PDB entry 7UPQ | X-ray diffraction, 3.35 A resolution | chains A and C of the 3 polymer chains in the assembly

Chain A:
Protein: DHT03 protein A
Source organism: synthetic construct
Amino-acid sequence (202 residues; row label = number of the first residue in the row):
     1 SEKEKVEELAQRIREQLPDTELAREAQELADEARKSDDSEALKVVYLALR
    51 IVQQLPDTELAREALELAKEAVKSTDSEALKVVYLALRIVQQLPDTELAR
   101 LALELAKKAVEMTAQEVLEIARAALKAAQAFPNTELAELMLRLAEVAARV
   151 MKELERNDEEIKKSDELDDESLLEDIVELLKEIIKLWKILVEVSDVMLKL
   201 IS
Not modelled in the structure: 164-167

Chain C:
Protein: DHT03 protein C
Source organism: synthetic construct
Amino-acid sequence (77 residues; numbered 1 to 77; the number before each row is that of its first residue):
     1 GSKQKEAIKVYLELLEVHSRVLKALIEQIKLFIELIKRPDEDLADKVRKS
    51 SEELKKIIKEVEKILRKVDDILYKVKS
Not modelled in the structure: 1

How chain A and chain C interact:
Contacting residue pairs (37):
  Asp169(A) - Lys3(C)
  Glu170(A) - Val75(C)
  Glu170(A) - Lys76(C)
  Leu172(A) - Ala7(C)  hydrophobic
  Leu173(A) - Ile71(C)  hydrophobic
  Leu173(A) - Leu72(C)  hydrophobic
  Leu173(A) - Val75(C)  hydrophobic
  Glu174(A) - Lys76(C)  salt bridge
  Ile176(A) - Ala7(C)  hydrophobic
  Ile176(A) - Tyr11(C)
  Val177(A) - Leu65(C)  hydrophobic
  Val177(A) - Val68(C)  hydrophobic
  Val177(A) - Asp69(C)
  Val177(A) - Leu72(C)  hydrophobic
  Leu180(A) - Leu14(C)  hydrophobic
  Leu180(A) - Ile64(C)  hydrophobic
  Leu180(A) - Leu65(C)  hydrophobic
  Ile184(A) - Val61(C)  hydrophobic
  Ile184(A) - Glu62(C)
  Ile184(A) - Leu65(C)  hydrophobic
  Trp187(A) - His18(C)  hydrogen bond
  Trp187(A) - Val21(C)  hydrophobic
  Trp187(A) - Leu25(C)  hydrophobic
  Trp187(A) - Ile58(C)
  Lys188(A) - Ile58(C)
  Leu190(A) - Leu25(C)  hydrophobic
  Val191(A) - Ser51(C)
  Val191(A) - Leu54(C)  hydrophobic
  Val191(A) - Lys55(C)
  Val191(A) - Ile58(C)  hydrophobic
  Ser194(A) - Gln28(C)  hydrogen bond
  Asp195(A) - Ser51(C)
  Met197(A) - Phe32(C)  hydrophobic
  Leu198(A) - Ala44(C)
  Leu198(A) - Val47(C)  hydrophobic
  Leu198(A) - Arg48(C)
  Ile201(A) - Leu35(C)  hydrophobic
Other interface residues (no listed pair), chain A (21 interface residues in all): Asn157, Ile161, Ile183
Other interface residues (no listed pair), chain C (28 interface residues in all): Val10

Summary:
Chain A and chain C form an interface of 21 and 28 residues respectively, with 2 hydrogen bonds and 1 salt
bridge. Polar pairs include Glu174(A)-Lys76(C), Trp187(A)-His18(C) and Ser194(A)-Gln28(C).
Chain A is DHT03 protein A and chain C is DHT03 protein C, both from synthetic construct; the structure,
Crystal structure of designed heterotrimeric assembly DHT03_1arm_A21/B/C, was determined by X-ray diffraction
together with 7UPO and 7UPP from the same study.
